Entry 1AVX (X-ray diffraction, 1.90 A resolution); this record covers chains A and B.

# Chain A
Protein: Trypsin
From: Sus scrofa
Notes: EC 3.4.21.4
Reference sequence: P00761 (TRYP_PIG); the construct lacks a stretch of the UniProt sequence and is renumbered around it, so the offset changes along the chain: 16-34 = UniProt 9-27; 37-67 = UniProt 28-58; 69-125 = UniProt 59-115; 127-130 = UniProt 116-119; 5 more segments
Amino-acid sequence (223 residues; numbered 16 to 245 plus 3 insertion-coded residues; 10 numbers in that range are skipped by the numbering (no residue carries them; nothing is unmodelled there); the number before each row is that of its first residue):
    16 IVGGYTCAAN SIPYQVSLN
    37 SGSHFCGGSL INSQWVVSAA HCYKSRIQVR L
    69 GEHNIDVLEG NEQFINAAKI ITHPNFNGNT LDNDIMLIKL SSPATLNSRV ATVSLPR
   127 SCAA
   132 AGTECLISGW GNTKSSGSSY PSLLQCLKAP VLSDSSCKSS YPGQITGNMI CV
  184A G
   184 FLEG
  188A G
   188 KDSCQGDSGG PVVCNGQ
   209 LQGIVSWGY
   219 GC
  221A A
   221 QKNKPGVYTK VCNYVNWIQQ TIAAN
Cystine bridges: Cys22-Cys157, Cys42-Cys58, Cys128-Cys232, Cys136-Cys201, Cys168-Cys182, Cys191-Cys220
Metal / ion sites: Ca2+: Glu70, Asn72, Val75, Glu77, Glu80
Swiss-Prot annotation at these positions:
  - active site (Charge relay system): His57, Asp102, Ser195
  - binding site (Ca(2+)): Glu70, Asn72, Val75, Glu80
  - site: Asp189 (Required for specificity)
Reported in the primary citation:
  - catalytic residues: His57, Asp102, Ser195 (citing earlier work)

# Chain B
Protein: Trypsin inhibitor
From: Glycine max
Reference sequence: P01070 (ITRA_SOYBN); residues 501-677 here correspond to UniProt positions 25-201 (UniProt number = residue number - 476)
Amino-acid sequence (177 residues; each row starts with the number of its first residue):
   501 DFVLDNEGNP LENGGTYYIL SDITAFGGIR AAPTGNERCP LTVVQSRNEL DKGIGTIISS
   561 PYRIRFIAEG HPLSLKFDSF AVIMLCVGIP TEWSVVEDLP EGPAVKIGEN KDAMDGWFRL
   621 ERVSDDEFNN YKLVFCPQQA EDDKCGDIGI SIDHDDGTRR LVVSKNKPLV VQFQKLD
Not modelled in the structure: 639-643
Cystine bridges: Cys539-Cys586, Cys636-Cys645
Swiss-Prot annotation at these positions:
  - site: Arg563, Ile564 (Reactive bond for trypsin)

# How chain A and chain B interact
Pairs across the interface (39; chain A residue first):
  Ser39(A) - Phe566(B)
  His40(A) - Arg565(B)  hydrogen bond (backbone-side chain)
  His40(A) - Phe566(B)
  Phe41(A) - Phe502(B)  hydrophobic
  Phe41(A) - Ile564(B)
  Phe41(A) - Arg565(B)  hydrogen bond (backbone-backbone)
  Cys42(A) - Ile564(B)  hydrophobic
  His57(A) - Tyr562(B)
  His57(A) - Ile564(B)
  His57(A) - His571(B)
  Lys60(A) - Asp501(B)  salt bridge
  Lys60(A) - Phe502(B)
  Phe94(A) - Tyr562(B)
  Gly96(A) - Tyr562(B)
  Leu99(A) - Tyr562(B)
  Asp102(A) - Tyr562(B)
  Tyr151(A) - Arg565(B)
  Asp189(A) - Arg563(B)  salt bridge
  Ser190(A) - Arg563(B)  hydrogen bond (backbone-side chain)
  Cys191(A) - Arg563(B)
  Gln192(A) - Asn513(B)
  Gln192(A) - Arg563(B)
  Gln192(A) - Ile564(B)
  Gly193(A) - Arg563(B)  hydrogen bond (backbone-backbone)
  Gly193(A) - Ile564(B)
  Gly193(A) - Arg565(B)
  Asp194(A) - Arg563(B)
  Ser195(A) - Arg563(B)  hydrogen bond (side chain-backbone)
  Ser195(A) - Ile564(B)  hydrogen bond (side chain-backbone)
  Ser214(A) - Tyr562(B)
  Ser214(A) - Arg563(B)  hydrogen bond (backbone-backbone)
  Trp215(A) - Pro561(B)
  Trp215(A) - Tyr562(B)  hydrophobic
  Trp215(A) - Arg563(B)
  Gly216(A) - Pro561(B)  hydrogen bond (backbone-backbone)
  Tyr217(A) - Trp617(B)  hydrophobic
  Gly219(A) - Arg563(B)  hydrogen bond (backbone-side chain)
  Cys220(A) - Arg563(B)  hydrogen bond
  Gly226(A) - Arg563(B)
Other interface residues (no listed pair), chain A (28 interface residues in all): Asn95, Ser149, Val213
Other interface residues (no listed pair), chain B (13 interface residues in all): Glu512, Ser560
Interface features reported in the paper:
  - specific contacts: Asp501(B)-Lys60(A), Phe502(B)-Phe41(A), Tyr562(B)-Leu99(A) (hydrophobic contact), Arg563(B)-Asp189(A), Arg565(B)-His40(A), Trp617(B)-Tyr217(A)

# Overview
28 residues of chain A face 13 of chain B across their interface, with 10 hydrogen bonds and 2 salt bridges.
Among the polar pairs are Lys60(A)-Asp501(B), Asp189(A)-Arg563(B) and His40(A)-Arg565(B). The authors report
contacts between Asp501(B) and Lys60(A), Phe502(B) and Phe41(A) and Arg563(B) and Asp189(A) among others; a
hydrophobic contact between Tyr562(B) and Leu99(A). The paper reports catalytic residues His57(A), Asp102(A)
and Ser195(A).
Chain A is Trypsin (Sus scrofa) and chain B is Trypsin inhibitor (Glycine max); the structure, Complex porcine
pancreatic trypsin/soybean trypsin inhibitor, tetragonal crystal form, was determined by X-ray diffraction
(same publication as 1AVU and 1AVW).
